PDB entry 7V9L | electron microscopy, 2.60 A resolution | chains A and N of the 5 polymer chains in the assembly

[Chain A]
Molecule: Guanine nucleotide-binding protein G(s) subunit alpha isoforms short
From: Homo sapiens
Chain sequence (360 residues; each row starts with the number of its first residue; note: 34 numbers in that range are skipped by the numbering (no residue carries them; nothing is unmodelled there)):
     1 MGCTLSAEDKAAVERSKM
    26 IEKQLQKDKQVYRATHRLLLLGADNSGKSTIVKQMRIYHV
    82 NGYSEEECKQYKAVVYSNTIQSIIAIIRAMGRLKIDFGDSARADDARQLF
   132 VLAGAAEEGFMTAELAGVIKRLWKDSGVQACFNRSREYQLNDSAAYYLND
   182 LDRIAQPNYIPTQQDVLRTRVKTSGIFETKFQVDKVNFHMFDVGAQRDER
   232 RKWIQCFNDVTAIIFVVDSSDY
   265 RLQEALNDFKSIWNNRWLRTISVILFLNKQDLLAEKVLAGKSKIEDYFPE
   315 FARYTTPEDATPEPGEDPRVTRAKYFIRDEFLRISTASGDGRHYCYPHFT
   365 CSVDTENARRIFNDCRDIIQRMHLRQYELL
Not modelled in the structure: 1-3, 82-201

[Chain N]
Molecule: Nanobody 35
From: synthetic construct
Notes: antibody fragment or engineered binder
Chain sequence (140 residues; row label = number of the first residue in the row; numbers below 1 keep their minus sign (Met-1 is residue -1)):
    -1 MAQVQLQESGGGLVQPGGSLRLSCAASGFTFSNYKMNWVRQAPGKGLEWV
    49 SDISQSGASISYTGSVKGRFTISRDNAKNTLYLQMNSLKPEDTAVYYCAR
    99 CPAPFTRDCFDVTSTTYAYRGQGTQVTVSSHHHHHHEPEA
Not modelled in the structure: -1 to 0, 127-138

[Interface between chain A and chain N]
Residue-residue contacts - 24 pairs, chain A then chain N:
  Arg228(A) - Thr114(N)
  Asp229(A) - Ser112(N)
  Asp229(A) - Thr113(N)
  Glu230(A) - Asp109(N)
  Glu230(A) - Ser112(N)
  Glu230(A) - Thr114(N)
  Glu230(A) - Tyr115(N)
  Arg231(A) - Phe108(N)
  Arg231(A) - Asp109(N)  hydrogen bond (backbone-side chain)
  Arg232(A) - Pro100(N)
  Arg232(A) - Phe108(N)
  Arg232(A) - Asp109(N)  salt bridge
  Arg232(A) - Tyr115(N)
  Arg232(A) - Tyr117(N)
  Gln267(A) - Thr61(N)
  Gln267(A) - Gly62(N)  hydrogen bond (side chain-backbone)
  Asn271(A) - Trp47(N)
  Ser275(A) - Asp106(N)  hydrogen bond (side chain-backbone)
  Ser275(A) - Phe108(N)
  Ile276(A) - Phe108(N)  hydrophobic
  Asn279(A) - Asp106(N)  hydrogen bond
  Asn279(A) - Phe108(N)
  Tyr311(A) - Gly62(N)
  Pro313(A) - Gly62(N)
Also at the interface, not in a pair above, chain A (16 interface residues in all): Ile235, Lys274, Asn278, Leu282
Also at the interface, not in a pair above, chain N (19 interface residues in all): Ser59, Tyr60, Ser63, Arg105, Cys107, Thr111, Ala116

[Overview]
16 residues of chain A face 19 of chain N across their interface, with 4 hydrogen bonds and 1 salt bridge.
Polar pairs include Arg232(A)-Asp109(N), Arg231(A)-Asp109(N) and Gln267(A)-Gly62(N).
Chain A is Guanine nucleotide-binding protein G(s) subunit alpha isoforms short (Homo sapiens) and chain N is
Nanobody 35 (synthetic construct); the structure, Cryo-EM structure of the SV1-Gs complex, was determined by
electron microscopy (same publication as 7V9M).
